Entry 6RBC (X-ray diffraction, 1.77 A resolution); this record covers chain A.

Chain A:
Molecule: Glutamate carboxypeptidase 2
From: Homo sapiens
Notes: EC 3.4.17.21
Reference sequence: Q04609 (FOLH1_HUMAN); numbering as in UniProt (aligned over 44-750)
Amino-acid sequence (707 residues; each row starts with the number of its first residue):
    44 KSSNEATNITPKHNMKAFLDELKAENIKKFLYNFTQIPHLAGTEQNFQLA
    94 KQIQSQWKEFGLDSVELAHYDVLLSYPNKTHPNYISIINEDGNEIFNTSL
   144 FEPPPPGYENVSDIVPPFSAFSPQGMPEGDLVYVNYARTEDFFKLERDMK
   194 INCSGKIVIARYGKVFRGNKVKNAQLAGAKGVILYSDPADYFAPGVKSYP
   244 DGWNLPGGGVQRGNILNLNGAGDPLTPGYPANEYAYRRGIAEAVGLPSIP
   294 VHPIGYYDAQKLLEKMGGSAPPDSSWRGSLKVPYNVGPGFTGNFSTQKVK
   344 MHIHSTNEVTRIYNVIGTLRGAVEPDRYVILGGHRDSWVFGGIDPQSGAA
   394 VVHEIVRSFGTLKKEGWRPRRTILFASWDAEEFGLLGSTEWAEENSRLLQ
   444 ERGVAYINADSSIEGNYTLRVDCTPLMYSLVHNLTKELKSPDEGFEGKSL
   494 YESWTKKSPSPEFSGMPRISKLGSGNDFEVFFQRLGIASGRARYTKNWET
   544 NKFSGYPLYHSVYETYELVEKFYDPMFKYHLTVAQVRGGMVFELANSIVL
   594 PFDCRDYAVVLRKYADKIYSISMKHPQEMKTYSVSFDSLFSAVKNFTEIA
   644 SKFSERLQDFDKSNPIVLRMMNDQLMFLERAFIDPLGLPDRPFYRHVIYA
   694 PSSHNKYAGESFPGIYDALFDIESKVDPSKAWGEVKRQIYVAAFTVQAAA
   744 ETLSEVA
Disordered / not traced: 44-54, 654-655
Covalent attachments: N-acetylglucosamine (NAG) linked to Asn-76, Asn-121, Asn-140, Asn-195, Asn-459, Asn-476; glycan linked to Asn-638
Bound ions: Ca2+: Thr-269, Tyr-272, Glu-433, Glu-436; Zn2+ site 1: His-377, Asp-387, Asp-453; Zn2+ site 2: Asp-387, Glu-425, His-553 (together with JX5)
Ligand contacts: JX5 ((2S)-2-[[(2R)-2-[4-[(4-iodophenyl)carbonylamino]butanoylamino]-3-oxidanyl-3-oxidanylidene-propyl]carbamoylamino]pentanedioic acid): Phe-209, Arg-210, Asn-257, Asp-387, Glu-424, Glu-425, Gly-427, Leu-428, Asp-453, Glu-457, Arg-463, Asp-465, Gly-518, Asn-519, Arg-534, Arg-536, Lys-545, Phe-546, Ser-547, Gly-548, Tyr-549, Tyr-552, His-553, Lys-699, Tyr-700
UniProt features mapped onto this chain:
  - active site: Glu-424 (Nucleophile), Ser-628 (Charge relay system), Asp-666 (Charge relay system), His-689 (Charge relay system)
  - binding site (substrate): Arg-210, Asn-257, Glu-424, Ser-517, Gly-518, Asn-519, Arg-534 to Arg-536, Tyr-552, His-553, Lys-699, Tyr-700
  - binding site (Ca(2+)): Thr-269, Tyr-272, Glu-433, Glu-436
  - binding site (Zn(2+)): His-377, Asp-387, Glu-425, Asp-453, His-553
  - glycosylation (N-linked (GlcNAc...) asparagine): Asn-51, Asn-76, Asn-121, Asn-140, Asn-153, Asn-195, Asn-336, Asn-459, Asn-476, Asn-638
  - natural variant: His-475 (H475Y: Correlates with lower folate and higher homocysteine levels)
  - mutagenesis: Asn-51 (N51A: Loss of glycosylation. Reduces enzyme activity), Asn-76 (N76A: Loss of glycosylation. Reduces enzyme activity), Asn-121 (N121A: Loss of glycosylation. Severely reduced enzyme activity), Asn-140 (N140A: Loss of glycosylation. Severely reduced enzyme activity), Asn-153 (N153A: Loss of glycosylation. Severely reduced enzyme activity), Asn-195 (N195A: Loss of glycosylation. Severely reduced enzyme activity), Asn-336 (N336A: Loss of glycosylation. Reduces enzyme activity), His-377 (H377A/G/Q: Complete loss of activity), Asp-379 (D379E/N: Complete loss of activity), Asp-387 (D387E/L: Complete loss of activity; D387N: No effect on enzyme activity), Pro-388 (P388A: No effect on enzyme activity), Glu-424 (E424A: Complete loss of activity; E424D: Reduces enzyme activity; E424Q: Reduces enzyme activity), 7 further mutagenesis entries in UniProt

Summary:
Chain A binds compound JX5. N-acetylglucosamine is covalently linked to Asn-76, Asn-121, Asn-140, Asn-195,
Asn-459 and Asn-476 and 1 more. From UniProt: 4 active-site residues, 13 substrate-binding residues, 4
Ca2+-binding residues and 5 Zn2+-binding residues.
Chain A is Glutamate carboxypeptidase 2 (Homo sapiens); the structure, X-ray structure of human glutamate
carboxypeptidase II (GCPII) in complex with a inhibitor KB1157, was determined by X-ray diffraction, deposited
together with 6S1X.
